PDB entry 4RPN | X-ray diffraction, 2.27 A resolution | chains D and C

Chain D (and C):
Molecule: PCP degradation transcriptional activation protein
From: Sphingobium chlorophenolicum
Notes: chain C of this document is another copy of the same molecule, construct and numbering; everything in this record applies to it too
UniProtKB: P52679 (PCPR_SPHCR); numbering as in UniProt (aligned over 85-307)
Sequence (223 residues; row label = number of the first residue in the row):
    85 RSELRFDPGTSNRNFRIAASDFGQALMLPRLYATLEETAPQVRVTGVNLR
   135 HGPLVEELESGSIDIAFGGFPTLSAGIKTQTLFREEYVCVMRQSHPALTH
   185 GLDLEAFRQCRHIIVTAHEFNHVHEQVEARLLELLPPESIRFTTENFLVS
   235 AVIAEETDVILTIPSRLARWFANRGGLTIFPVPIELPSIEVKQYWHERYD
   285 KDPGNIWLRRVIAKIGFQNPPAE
Disordered / not traced: 85-88, 307 (chain C: 85-89, 307)
Residues lining bound ligands:
  - pentachlorophenol (PCI), molecule 1: Ser-104, Phe-106, Gly-107, Leu-110, Phe-151, Gly-152, Phe-167, Glu-169, Tyr-171, His-206, Val-207, His-208, Phe-231, Pro-248, Ile-273, Val-275
  - pentachlorophenol (PCI), molecule 2: Phe-106, Ala-109, Leu-110, Pro-113, Arg-114, Leu-232, Arg-250, Leu-251, Trp-254, Pro-305
  - pentachlorophenol (PCI), molecule 3: Val-236, Ile-237, Glu-240
Reported in the primary citation:
  - binding site for pentachlorophenol: Ser-104, Phe-106, Leu-110, Arg-114, Phe-151, Phe-167, Tyr-171, His-206, His-208, Phe-231, Val-236, Glu-240, Pro-248, Trp-254, Val-275, Pro-305

Interface between chain D and chain C:
Residue-residue contacts (88; chain D residue first):
  Asp-105(D) / Asn-230(C)
  Asp-105(D) / Val-233(C)
  Gln-108(D) / Thr-228(C)  hydrogen bond
  Gln-108(D) / Asn-230(C)
  Gln-108(D) / Val-233(C)
  Ala-109(D) / Val-236(C)  hydrophobic
  Leu-112(D) / Phe-226(C)
  Leu-112(D) / Ile-237(C)  hydrophobic
  Pro-113(D) / Ile-237(C)
  Pro-113(D) / Glu-240(C)
  Pro-113(D) / Thr-241(C)
  Tyr-116(D) / Phe-226(C)  hydrophobic
  Tyr-116(D) / Thr-241(C)
  Tyr-116(D) / Asp-242(C)  hydrogen bond (side chain-backbone)
  Tyr-116(D) / Val-243(C)  hydrophobic
  Leu-119(D) / Arg-225(C)
  Leu-119(D) / Phe-226(C)  hydrophobic
  Glu-120(D) / Arg-195(C)  salt bridge
  Glu-120(D) / Arg-225(C)  salt bridge
  Pro-124(D) / Arg-195(C)  hydrogen bond (backbone-side chain)
  Pro-124(D) / Arg-225(C)  hydrogen bond (backbone-side chain)
  Gln-125(D) / Glu-222(C)
  Val-126(D) / Arg-225(C)  hydrogen bond (backbone-side chain)
  Arg-127(D) / Pro-221(C)  hydrogen bond (side chain-backbone)
  Arg-127(D) / Ile-224(C)  hydrogen bond (side chain-backbone)
  Arg-127(D) / Arg-225(C)
  Val-128(D) / Arg-225(C)  hydrogen bond (backbone-backbone)
  Val-128(D) / Phe-226(C)
  Val-128(D) / Thr-227(C)  hydrogen bond (backbone-backbone)
  Thr-129(D) / Thr-227(C)
  Gly-130(D) / Thr-227(C)  hydrogen bond (backbone-backbone)
  Gly-130(D) / Thr-228(C)
  Gly-130(D) / Glu-229(C)
  Val-131(D) / Glu-229(C)
  Asn-132(D) / Glu-229(C)  hydrogen bond (backbone-side chain)
  Asn-132(D) / Asn-230(C)  hydrogen bond
  Arg-134(D) / His-135(C)  hydrogen bond
  Arg-134(D) / Phe-204(C)
  Arg-134(D) / Glu-229(C)  salt bridge
  His-135(D) / Arg-134(C)
  Arg-195(D) / Glu-120(C)  salt bridge
  Arg-195(D) / Pro-124(C)  hydrogen bond (side chain-backbone)
  Phe-204(D) / Arg-134(C)
  Pro-221(D) / Arg-127(C)  hydrogen bond (backbone-side chain)
  Glu-222(D) / Gln-125(C)
  Ile-224(D) / Arg-127(C)  hydrogen bond (backbone-side chain)
  Arg-225(D) / Leu-119(C)
  Arg-225(D) / Glu-120(C)  salt bridge
  Arg-225(D) / Pro-124(C)  hydrogen bond (side chain-backbone)
  Arg-225(D) / Val-126(C)  hydrogen bond (side chain-backbone)
  Arg-225(D) / Arg-127(C)
  Arg-225(D) / Val-128(C)  hydrogen bond (backbone-backbone)
  Phe-226(D) / Leu-112(C)
  Phe-226(D) / Tyr-116(C)  hydrophobic
  Phe-226(D) / Leu-119(C)  hydrophobic
  Phe-226(D) / Val-128(C)
  Thr-227(D) / Val-128(C)  hydrogen bond (backbone-backbone)
  Thr-227(D) / Thr-129(C)
  Thr-227(D) / Gly-130(C)  hydrogen bond (backbone-backbone)
  Thr-228(D) / Gln-108(C)  hydrogen bond
  Thr-228(D) / Gly-130(C)
  Glu-229(D) / Val-131(C)
  Glu-229(D) / Asn-132(C)  hydrogen bond (side chain-backbone)
  Glu-229(D) / Arg-134(C)  salt bridge
  Asn-230(D) / Asp-105(C)
  Asn-230(D) / Gln-108(C)
  Asn-230(D) / Asn-132(C)  hydrogen bond
  Leu-232(D) / Leu-232(C)
  Leu-232(D) / Val-233(C)
  Val-233(D) / Asp-105(C)
  Val-233(D) / Gln-108(C)
  Val-233(D) / Leu-232(C)
  Val-236(D) / Ala-109(C)  hydrophobic
  Val-236(D) / Trp-254(C)  hydrophobic
  Ile-237(D) / Leu-112(C)  hydrophobic
  Glu-239(D) / Trp-254(C)
  Glu-240(D) / Trp-254(C)
  Glu-240(D) / Arg-258(C)  salt bridge
  Glu-240(D) / Pro-305(C)
  Thr-241(D) / Pro-113(C)
  Thr-241(D) / Tyr-116(C)
  Asp-242(D) / Tyr-116(C)  hydrogen bond (backbone-side chain)
  Val-243(D) / Tyr-116(C)  hydrophobic
  Trp-254(D) / Val-236(C)  hydrophobic
  Trp-254(D) / Glu-239(C)
  Trp-254(D) / Glu-240(C)  hydrogen bond
  Arg-258(D) / Trp-254(C)
  Pro-305(D) / Glu-240(C)
Other interface residues (no listed pair), chain D (43 interface residues in all): Ala-123
Other interface residues (no listed pair), chain C (43 interface residues in all): Ala-123

Summary:
Chain D and chain C each contribute 43 residues to their interface, with 26 hydrogen bonds and 7 salt bridges.
Among the polar pairs are Glu-120(D)/Arg-195(C), Glu-120(D)/Arg-225(C) and Arg-134(D)/Glu-229(C). Chain D
binds 3 copies of pentachlorophenol. From the paper: a binding site for pentachlorophenol at Ser-104(D),
Phe-106(D) and Leu-110(D) among others.
Both chains are PCP degradation transcriptional activation protein (Sphingobium chlorophenolicum). Entry 4RPN
(PcpR inducer binding domain complex with pentachlorophenol) was determined by X-ray diffraction, deposited
together with 4RNS and 4RPO.
